Entry 7VKM (X-ray diffraction, 2.55 A resolution); this record covers chain A.

[Chain A]
Protein: Tyrosine-protein kinase receptor
Source organism: Homo sapiens
Notes: EC 2.7.10.1
Reference sequence: J3KP20 (J3KP20_HUMAN); residues 502-796 here correspond to UniProt positions 499-793 (UniProt number = residue number - 3)
Sequence (326 residues; row label = number of the first residue in the row):
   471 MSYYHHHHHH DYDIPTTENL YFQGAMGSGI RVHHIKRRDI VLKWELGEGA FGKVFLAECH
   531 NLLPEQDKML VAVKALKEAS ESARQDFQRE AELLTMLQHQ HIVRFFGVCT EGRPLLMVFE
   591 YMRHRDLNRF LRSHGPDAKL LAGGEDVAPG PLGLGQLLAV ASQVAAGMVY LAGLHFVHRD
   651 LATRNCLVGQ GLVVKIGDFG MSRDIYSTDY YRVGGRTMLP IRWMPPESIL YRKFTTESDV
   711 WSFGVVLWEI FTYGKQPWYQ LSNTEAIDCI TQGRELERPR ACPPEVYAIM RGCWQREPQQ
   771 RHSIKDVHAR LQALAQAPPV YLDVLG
Not modelled in the structure: 471-495, 796
Construct notes: initiating methionine (471); expression tag (472-501); engineered mutation R595 (Gly592 in J3KP20)
From the paper describing this entry:
  - contacts within the chain: L516-R595 (hydrogen bond)

[Summary]
The paper reports contacts within the chain involving R595 and L516.
Chain A is Tyrosine-protein kinase receptor (Homo sapiens); the structure, Crystal structure of TrkA (G595R)
kinase domain, was determined by X-ray diffraction, deposited together with 7VKN and 7VKO.
